Entry 3R6Y (X-ray diffraction, 3.00 A resolution); this record covers chains B and D of the 4 polymer chains in the assembly.

== Chain B (and D) ==
Name: Aspartase
From: Bacillus sp
Notes: EC 4.3.1.1; fragment: N-terminal and Central helix domains; chain D of this document is another copy of the same molecule, construct and numbering; everything in this record applies to it too
UniProtKB: Q9LCC6 (Q9LCC6_9BACI); residues 1-401 here = UniProt positions 1-401
Chain sequence (401 residues; numbered 1 to 401; the number before each row is that of its first residue):
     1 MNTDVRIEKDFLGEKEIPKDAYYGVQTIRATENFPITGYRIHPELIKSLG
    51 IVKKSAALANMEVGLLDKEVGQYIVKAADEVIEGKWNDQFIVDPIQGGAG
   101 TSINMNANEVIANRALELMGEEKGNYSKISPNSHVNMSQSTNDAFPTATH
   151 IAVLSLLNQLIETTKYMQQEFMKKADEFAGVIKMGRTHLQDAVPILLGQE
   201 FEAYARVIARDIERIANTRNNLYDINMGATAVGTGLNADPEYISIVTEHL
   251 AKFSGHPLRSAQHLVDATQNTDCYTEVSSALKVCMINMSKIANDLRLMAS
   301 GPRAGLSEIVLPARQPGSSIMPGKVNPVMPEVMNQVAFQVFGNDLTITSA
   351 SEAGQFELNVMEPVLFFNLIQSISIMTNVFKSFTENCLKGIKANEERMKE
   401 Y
Unresolved in the structure: 1-4, 395-401
UniProt features mapped onto this chain:
  - region: Gly-317 to Asn-326 (SS loop)
  - active site: Ser-318 (Proton acceptor)
  - binding site (L-aspartate): Thr-101, Ser-140, Thr-141, Asn-142, Thr-187, His-188, Ser-319, Lys-324
  - mutagenesis: Thr-101 (T101A: 7100-fold decrease in catalytic efficiency. Does not result in any major conformational changes; T101S: 80-fold decrease in catalytic efficiency), His-134 (H134A: Retains full activity. Shows a slightly stronger affinity for L-aspartate. Does not affect tertiary structure), Ser-140 (S140A: 27-fold decrease in catalytic efficiency. Does not result in any major conformational changes; S140K/R: Loss of activity), Thr-141 (T141A: 15-fold decrease in catalytic efficiency. Does not result in any major conformational changes; T141K: 40000-fold decrease in catalytic efficiency; T141V/R: Loss of activity), Asn-142 (N142A: Loss of activity. Does not result in any major conformational changes; N142Q: 3000-fold decrease in catalytic efficiency), Lys-183 (K183A: Loss of activity. Does not affect tertiary structure), Thr-187 (T187A: 6280-fold decrease in catalytic efficiency. Does not result in any major conformational changes; T187S: 2.3-fold decrease in catalytic efficiency), His-188 (H188A: 100-fold decrease in catalytic efficiency. Does not result in any major conformational changes; H188K/Q/R: Loss of activity), Ser-318 (S318A: Loss of activity), Ser-319 (S319A: Almost no change in catalytic efficiency), Ile-320 (I320A: 50-fold decrease in catalytic efficiency), Met-321 (M321A: 338-fold decrease in catalytic efficiency), 3 further mutagenesis entries in UniProt
Bound ions: Ca2+: Asn-343 (shared with 1 residue of chain C)

== How chain B and chain D interact ==
Residue-residue contacts (49; chain B residue first):
  Met-184(B) / Ala-304(D)  hydrophobic
  Arg-186(B) / Ala-304(D)  hydrogen bond (side chain-backbone)
  Thr-187(B) / Lys-324(D)  hydrogen bond
  His-188(B) / Lys-324(D)
  His-188(B) / Asn-326(D)
  His-188(B) / Pro-327(D)
  His-188(B) / Glu-331(D)  salt bridge
  Leu-189(B) / Arg-296(D)
  Leu-189(B) / Leu-297(D)
  Leu-189(B) / Ser-300(D)
  Leu-189(B) / Gly-301(D)
  Gln-190(B) / Ala-299(D)
  Gln-190(B) / Ser-300(D)
  Gln-190(B) / Gly-301(D)
  Gln-190(B) / Lys-324(D)
  Gln-190(B) / Val-325(D)  hydrogen bond (side chain-backbone)
  Gln-190(B) / Asn-326(D)
  Asp-191(B) / Gly-301(D)  hydrogen bond (backbone-backbone)
  Asp-191(B) / Pro-302(D)
  Asp-191(B) / Arg-303(D)  hydrogen bond (side chain-backbone)
  Asp-191(B) / Ala-304(D)  hydrogen bond (side chain-backbone)
  Asp-191(B) / Lys-324(D)
  Ala-192(B) / Met-321(D)  hydrophobic
  Val-193(B) / Met-321(D)  hydrophobic
  Arg-296(B) / Leu-189(D)
  Leu-297(B) / Leu-189(D)  hydrophobic
  Leu-297(B) / Leu-297(D)  hydrophobic
  Ala-299(B) / Gln-190(D)
  Ser-300(B) / Leu-189(D)
  Ser-300(B) / Gln-190(D)
  Gly-301(B) / Leu-189(D)
  Gly-301(B) / Gln-190(D)  hydrogen bond (backbone-side chain)
  Gly-301(B) / Asp-191(D)  hydrogen bond (backbone-backbone)
  Pro-302(B) / Asp-191(D)
  Arg-303(B) / Asp-191(D)  hydrogen bond (backbone-side chain)
  Ala-304(B) / Met-184(D)  hydrophobic
  Ala-304(B) / Arg-186(D)  hydrogen bond (backbone-side chain)
  Ala-304(B) / Asp-191(D)  hydrogen bond (backbone-side chain)
  Leu-306(B) / Leu-306(D)  hydrophobic
  Lys-324(B) / Thr-187(D)  hydrogen bond
  Lys-324(B) / Gln-190(D)
  Lys-324(B) / Asp-191(D)
  Val-325(B) / Gln-190(D)  hydrogen bond (backbone-side chain)
  Asn-326(B) / His-188(D)  hydrogen bond
  Asn-326(B) / Gln-190(D)
  Pro-327(B) / His-188(D)
  Pro-327(B) / Gln-190(D)
  Glu-331(B) / His-188(D)  salt bridge
  Leu-345(B) / Leu-345(D)  hydrophobic
Other interface residues (no listed pair), chain B (26 interface residues in all): Gly-305, Met-321
Other interface residues (no listed pair), chain D (25 interface residues in all): Ala-192, Gly-305

== Summary ==
26 residues of chain B face 25 of chain D across their interface; the contacts include 14 hydrogen bonds and 2
salt bridges. Polar pairs include His-188(B)/Glu-331(D), Arg-186(B)/Ala-304(D) and Thr-187(B)/Lys-324(D). From
UniProt: active-site residue Ser-318(B), 8 L-aspartate-binding residues and 15 mutagenesis sites on chain B.
Both chains are Aspartase (Bacillus sp). Entry 3R6Y (Crystal structure of chymotrypsin-treated aspartase from
Bacillus sp. YM55-1) was determined by X-ray diffraction together with 3R6Q and 3R6V from the same study.
